2FJW - chains B and A of the 3 polymer chains in the assembly; structure by X-ray diffraction, 1.95 A resolution.

# Chain B
Molecule: 8-nt DNA strand
Sequence (8 nucleotides; each row starts with the number of its first residue):
     1 CTTGAATG

# Chain A
Protein: Reverse transcriptase
From: Moloney murine leukemia virus
Notes: EC 2.7.7.49; engineered mutation(s): RT catalytic domain
Reference sequence: P03355 (POL_MLVMO); residues 24-278 here correspond to UniProt positions 144-398 (UniProt number = residue number + 120)
Sequence (255 residues; row label = number of the first residue in the row):
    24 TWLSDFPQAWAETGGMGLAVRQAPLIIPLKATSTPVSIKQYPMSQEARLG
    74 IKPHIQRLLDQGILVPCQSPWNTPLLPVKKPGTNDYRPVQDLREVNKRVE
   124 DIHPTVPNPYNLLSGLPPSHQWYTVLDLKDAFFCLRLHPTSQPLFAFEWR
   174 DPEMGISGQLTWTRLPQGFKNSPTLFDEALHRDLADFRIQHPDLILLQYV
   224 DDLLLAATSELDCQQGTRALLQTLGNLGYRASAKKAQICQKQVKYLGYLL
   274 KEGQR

# How chain B and chain A interact
Contacting residue pairs (5):
  DC1(B) / Tyr-64(A)  hydrogen bond to the base
  DC1(B) / Leu-99(A)  base contact
  DT2(B) / Tyr-64(A)  sugar contact
  DT2(B) / Arg-116(A)  hydrogen bond to the base
  DT3(B) / Arg-116(A)  hydrogen bond to the sugar
Other interface residues (no listed pair), chain B (4 interface residues in all): DG4
Other interface residues (no listed pair), chain A (4 interface residues in all): Lys-120

# Summary
Chain B and chain A each contribute 4 residues to their interface; the contacts include 3 hydrogen bonds.
Polar pairs include DC1(B)/Tyr-64(A), DT2(B)/Arg-116(A) and DT3(B)/Arg-116(A).
Here chain B is an 8-nt DNA strand and chain A is Reverse transcriptase (Moloney murine leukemia virus). Entry
2FJW (d(CTTGAATGCATTCAAG) in complex with MMLV RT catalytic fragment) was determined by X-ray diffraction,
deposited together with 2FJV and 2FJX.
